Entry 7JWB (electron microscopy, 6.00 A resolution (low resolution: residue-level contacts below are approximate; hydrogen-bond / salt-bridge calls are withheld)); this record covers chains D and A of the 4 polymer chains in the assembly.

[Chain D]
Name: autonomous human heavy chain variable domain
Source organism: Homo sapiens
Amino-acid sequence (421 residues; numbered 1 to 421; the number before each row is that of its first residue):
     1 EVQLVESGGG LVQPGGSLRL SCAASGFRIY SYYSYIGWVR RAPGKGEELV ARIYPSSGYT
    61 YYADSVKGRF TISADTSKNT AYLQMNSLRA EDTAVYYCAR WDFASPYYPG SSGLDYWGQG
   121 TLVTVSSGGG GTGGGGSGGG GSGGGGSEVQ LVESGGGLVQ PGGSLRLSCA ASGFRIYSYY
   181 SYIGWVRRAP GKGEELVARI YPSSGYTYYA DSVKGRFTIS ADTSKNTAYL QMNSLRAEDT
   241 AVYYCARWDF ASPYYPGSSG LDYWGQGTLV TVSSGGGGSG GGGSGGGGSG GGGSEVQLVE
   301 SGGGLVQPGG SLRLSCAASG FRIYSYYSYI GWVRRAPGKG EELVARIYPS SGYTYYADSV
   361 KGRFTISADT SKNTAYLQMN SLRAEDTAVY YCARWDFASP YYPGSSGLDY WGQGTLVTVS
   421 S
Disordered / not traced: 105-109, 128-147, 252-256, 275-294, 399-403
Cystine bridges: Cys22-Cys98, Cys169-Cys245, Cys316-Cys392

[Chain A]
Name: Spike glycoprotein
Source organism: Severe acute respiratory syndrome coronavirus 2
Notes: engineered mutation(s): R682G,R683S,R685S,R986P,V987P
Reference sequence: P0DTC2 (SPIKE_SARS2); residue numbers follow UniProt; this construct covers 1-1208
Amino-acid sequence (1208 residues; numbered 1 to 1208; the number before each row is that of its first residue):
     1 MFVFLVLLPL VSSQCVNLTT RTQLPPAYTN SFTRGVYYPD KVFRSSVLHS TQDLFLPFFS
    61 NVTWFHAIHV SGTNGTKRFD NPVLPFNDGV YFASTEKSNI IRGWIFGTTL DSKTQSLLIV
   121 NNATNVVIKV CEFQFCNDPF LGVYYHKNNK SWMESEFRVY SSANNCTFEY VSQPFLMDLE
   181 GKQGNFKNLR EFVFKNIDGY FKIYSKHTPI NLVRDLPQGF SALEPLVDLP IGINITRFQT
   241 LLALHRSYLT PGDSSSGWTA GAAAYYVGYL QPRTFLLKYN ENGTITDAVD CALDPLSETK
   301 CTLKSFTVEK GIYQTSNFRV QPTESIVRFP NITNLCPFGE VFNATRFASV YAWNRKRISN
   361 CVADYSVLYN SASFSTFKCY GVSPTKLNDL CFTNVYADSF VIRGDEVRQI APGQTGKIAD
   421 YNYKLPDDFT GCVIAWNSNN LDSKVGGNYN YLYRLFRKSN LKPFERDIST EIYQAGSTPC
   481 NGVEGFNCYF PLQSYGFQPT NGVGYQPYRV VVLSFELLHA PATVCGPKKS TNLVKNKCVN
   541 FNFNGLTGTG VLTESNKKFL PFQQFGRDIA DTTDAVRDPQ TLEILDITPC SFGGVSVITP
   601 GTNTSNQVAV LYQDVNCTEV PVAIHADQLT PTWRVYSTGS NVFQTRAGCL IGAEHVNNSY
   661 ECDIPIGAGI CASYQTQTNS PGSASSVASQ SIIAYTMSLG AENSVAYSNN SIAIPTNFTI
   721 SVTTEILPVS MTKTSVDCTM YICGDSTECS NLLLQYGSFC TQLNRALTGI AVEQDKNTQE
   781 VFAQVKQIYK TPPIKDFGGF NFSQILPDPS KPSKRSFIED LLFNKVTLAD AGFIKQYGDC
   841 LGDIAARDLI CAQKFNGLTV LPPLLTDEMI AQYTSALLAG TITSGWTFGA GAALQIPFAM
   901 QMAYRFNGIG VTQNVLYENQ KLIANQFNSA IGKIQDSLSS TASALGKLQD VVNQNAQALN
   961 TLVKQLSSNF GAISSVLNDI LSRLDPPEAE VQIDRLITGR LQSLQTYVTQ QLIRAAEIRA
  1021 SANLAATKMS ECVLGQSKRV DFCGKGYHLM SFPQSAPHGV VFLHVTYVPA QEKNFTTAPA
  1081 ICHDGKAHFP REGVFVSNGT HWFVTQRNFY EPQIITTDNT FVSGNCDVVI GIVNNTVYDP
  1141 LQPELDSFKE ELDKYFKNHT SPDVDLGDIS GINASVVNIQ KEIDRLNEVA KNLNESLIDL
  1201 QELGKYEQ
Disordered / not traced: 1-26, 70-81, 114-115, 144-165, 173-185, 243-262, 621-640, 677-689, 812, 828-854, 1148-1208
Cystine bridges: Cys291-Cys301, Cys336-Cys361, Cys379-Cys432, Cys391-Cys525, Cys480-Cys488, Cys538-Cys590, Cys617-Cys649, Cys662-Cys671, Cys738-Cys760, Cys743-Cys749, Cys1032-Cys1043, Cys1082-Cys1126
Differences from the reference sequence: conflict Gly682 (Arg in P0DTC2), Ser683 (Arg in P0DTC2), Ser685 (Arg in P0DTC2), Pro986 (Lys in P0DTC2), Pro987 (Val in P0DTC2)
UniProt features mapped onto this chain:
  - region: Asn280 to Cys301 (Putative superantigen), Arg403 to Asp405 (Integrin-binding motif), Asn448 to Phe456 (Immunodominant HLA epitope recognized by the CD8+), Pro681, Ala684 (Putative superantigen), Ser816 to Tyr837 (Fusion peptide 1), Lys835 to Phe855 (Fusion peptide 2), Asp1163 to Glu1202 (Heptad repeat 2)
  - site: Arg815, Ser816 (Cleavage)
  - glycosylation: Asn17 (N-linked (GlcNAc...) (complex) asparagine), Asn61 (N-linked (GlcNAc...) (hybrid) asparagine), Asn74 (N-linked (GlcNAc...) (complex) asparagine), Asn122 (N-linked (GlcNAc...) (hybrid) asparagine), Asn149 (N-linked (GlcNAc...) (complex) asparagine), Asn165 (N-linked (GlcNAc...) (complex) asparagine), Asn234 (N-linked (GlcNAc...) (high mannose) asparagine), Asn282 (N-linked (GlcNAc...) (complex) asparagine), Thr323 (O-linked (GalNAc) threonine), Ser325 (O-linked (HexNAc...) serine), Asn331 (N-linked (GlcNAc...) (complex) asparagine), Asn343 (N-linked (GlcNAc...) (complex) asparagine), Asn603 (N-linked (GlcNAc...) (hybrid) asparagine), Asn616 (N-linked (GlcNAc...) (complex) asparagine), Asn657 (N-linked (GlcNAc...) (complex) asparagine), Thr676 (O-linked (GlcNAc...) threonine), Thr678 (O-linked (GlcNAc...) threonine), Asn709 (N-linked (GlcNAc...) (high mannose) asparagine), Asn717 (N-linked (GlcNAc...) (hybrid) asparagine), Asn801 (N-linked (GlcNAc...) (hybrid) asparagine) and 6 more in UniProt
  - natural variant: Leu5 (L5F: In strain: Iota/B.1.526), Ser13 (S13I: In strain: Epsilon/B.1.427/B.1.429), Leu18 (L18F: In strain: Beta/B.1.351, Gamma/P.1 and 1 more), Thr19 (T19I: In strain: Omicron/BQ.1.1, Omicron/XBB.1.5 and 1 more; T19R: In strain: Delta/B.1.617.2, Omicron/BA.2 and 4 more), Thr20 (T20N: In strain: Gamma/P.1), Leu24 to Ala27 (sequence variant, change not given here; In strain: Omicron/BA.2, Omicron/BA.2.12.1 and 6 more), Pro26 (P26S: In strain: Gamma/P.1), Gln52 (Q52H: In strain: Omicron/EG.5.1), Ala67 (A67V: In strain: Eta/B.1.525, Omicron/BA.1), His69 to Val70 (deletion: In strain: Alpha/B.1.1.7, Eta/B.1.525 and 5 more), Gly75 (G75V: In strain: Lambda/C.37), Thr76 (T76I: In strain: Lambda/C.37), 82 further natural variant entries in UniProt
  - mutagenesis: His69 to Val70 (Increased incorporation of cleaved spike into virions), Asn121 (N121Q: Partial loss of biliverdin affinity), Arg190 (R190K: Partial loss of biliverdin affinity), Asn234 (N234Q: Increased resistance to neutralizing antibodies), Asn331 (N331Q: Reduced viral infectivity), Asn343 (N343Q: Reduced viral infectivity), Leu452 (L452R: Increased resistance to neutralizing antibodies. Decreases HLA binding to NF9 epitope. Increased binding affinity to human ACE2), Tyr453 (Y453F: Decreased HLA binding to NF9 epitope. Increased binding affinity to human ACE2), Ala475 (A475V: Increased resistance to neutralizing antibodies), Val483 (V483A: Increased resistance to neutralizing antibodies), Glu484 (E484D: Increased replication in human TMEM106B overexpressing cells), Phe490 (F490L: Increased resistance to neutralizing antibodies and human covalescent sera neutralization), 12 further mutagenesis entries in UniProt

[Chain D / chain A interface]
Pairs across the interface - 56 pairs, chain D then chain A:
  Tyr30(D) - Gly496(A)
  Tyr30(D) - Gln498(A)
  Tyr30(D) - Asn501(A)
  Tyr30(D) - Tyr505(A)
  Ser31(D) - Tyr505(A)
  Tyr33(D) - Arg403(A)
  Tyr33(D) - Lys417(A)
  Tyr33(D) - Tyr453(A)
  Tyr33(D) - Tyr505(A)
  Tyr35(D) - Tyr453(A)
  Tyr35(D) - Leu455(A)
  Tyr35(D) - Tyr489(A)
  Val39(D) - Phe486(A)
  Glu47(D) - Phe486(A)
  Glu48(D) - Phe486(A)
  Leu49(D) - Gly485(A)
  Leu49(D) - Phe486(A)
  Arg52(D) - Glu484(A)
  Arg52(D) - Cys488(A)
  Arg52(D) - Tyr489(A)
  Tyr54(D) - Tyr489(A)
  Tyr54(D) - Gln493(A)
  Ser56(D) - Arg403(A)
  Ser56(D) - Ser494(A)
  Ser56(D) - Tyr495(A)
  Ser56(D) - Gly496(A)
  Ser57(D) - Tyr449(A)
  Ser57(D) - Tyr453(A)
  Ser57(D) - Gln493(A)
  Ser57(D) - Ser494(A)
  Gly58(D) - Tyr449(A)
  Tyr59(D) - Gln493(A)
  Tyr59(D) - Ser494(A)
  Tyr61(D) - Glu484(A)
  Tyr61(D) - Gln493(A)
  Trp101(D) - Phe456(A)
  Trp101(D) - Asn487(A)
  Trp101(D) - Cys488(A)
  Trp101(D) - Tyr489(A)
  Phe103(D) - Leu455(A)
  Ala104(D) - Lys417(A)
  Ala104(D) - Leu455(A)
  Ala104(D) - Phe456(A)
  Gly110(D) - Tyr421(A)
  Gly110(D) - Leu455(A)
  Gly110(D) - Phe456(A)
  Gly110(D) - Arg457(A)
  Gly110(D) - Tyr473(A)
  Ser111(D) - Phe456(A)
  Ser111(D) - Tyr473(A)
  Ser111(D) - Ala475(A)
  Ser112(D) - Phe456(A)
  Ser112(D) - Ala475(A)
  Gly113(D) - Asn487(A)
  Leu114(D) - Phe486(A)
  Leu114(D) - Asn487(A)
Other interface residues (no listed pair), chain D (24 interface residues in all): Tyr32
Other interface residues (no listed pair), chain A (24 interface residues in all): Glu406

[Overview]
Chain D and chain A each contribute 24 residues to their interface. From UniProt: 24 mutagenesis sites on
chain A.
Chain D is autonomous human heavy chain variable domain (Homo sapiens) and chain A is Spike glycoprotein
(Severe acute respiratory syndrome coronavirus 2); the structure, SARS CoV2 Spike ectodomain with engineered
trimerized VH binder, was determined by electron microscopy.
